Entry 7CDG (X-ray diffraction, 2.80 A resolution); this record covers chains A and C of the 3 polymer chains in the assembly.

[Chain A]
Molecule: Lysine-specific histone demethylase 1A
From: Homo sapiens
Notes: EC 1.14.99.66
Reference sequence: O60341 (KDM1A_HUMAN); residues 172-833 here = UniProt positions 172-833
Amino-acid sequence (669 residues; numbered 165 to 833; the number before each row is that of its first residue):
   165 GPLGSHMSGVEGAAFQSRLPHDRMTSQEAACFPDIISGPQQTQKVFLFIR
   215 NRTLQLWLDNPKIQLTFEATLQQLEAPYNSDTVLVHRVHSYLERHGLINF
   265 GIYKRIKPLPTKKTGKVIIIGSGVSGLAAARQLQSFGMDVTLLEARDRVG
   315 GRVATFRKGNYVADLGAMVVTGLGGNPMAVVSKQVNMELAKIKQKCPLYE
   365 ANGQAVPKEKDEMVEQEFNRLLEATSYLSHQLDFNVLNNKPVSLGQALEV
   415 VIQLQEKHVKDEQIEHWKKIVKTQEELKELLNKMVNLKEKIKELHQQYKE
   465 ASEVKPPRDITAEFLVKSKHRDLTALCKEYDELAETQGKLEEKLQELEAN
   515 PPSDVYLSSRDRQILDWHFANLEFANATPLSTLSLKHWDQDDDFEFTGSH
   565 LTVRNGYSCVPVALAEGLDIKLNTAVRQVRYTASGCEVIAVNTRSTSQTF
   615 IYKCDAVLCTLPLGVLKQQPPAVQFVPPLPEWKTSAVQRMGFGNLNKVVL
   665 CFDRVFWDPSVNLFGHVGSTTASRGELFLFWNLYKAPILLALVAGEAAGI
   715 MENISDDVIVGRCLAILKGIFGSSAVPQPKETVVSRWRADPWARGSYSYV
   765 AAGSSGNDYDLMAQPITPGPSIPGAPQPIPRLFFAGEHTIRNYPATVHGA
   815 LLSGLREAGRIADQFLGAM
Not modelled in the structure: 165-171, 833
Construct notes: expression tag (165-171)

[Chain C]
Molecule: Pro-arg-ser-phe-leu-val-arg-arg-arg
Amino-acid sequence (9 residues; row label = number of the first residue in the row):
     1 PRSFLVRRR

[Chain A / chain C interface]
Pairs across the interface (29):
  T335(A) - F4(C)
  Q358(A) - R7(C)
  Q358(A) - R8(C)
  C360(A) - R7(C)  hydrogen bond (backbone-side chain)
  L362(A) - R7(C)
  D375(A) - R7(C)  salt bridge
  E379(A) - R7(C)  salt bridge
  E379(A) - R9(C)  salt bridge
  H532(A) - R7(C)
  N535(A) - L5(C)
  N535(A) - V6(C)  hydrogen bond (side chain-backbone)
  L536(A) - L5(C)
  F538(A) - F4(C)
  F538(A) - V6(C)  hydrophobic
  A539(A) - P1(C)
  A539(A) - F4(C)
  A539(A) - L5(C)
  N540(A) - P1(C)
  W552(A) - R2(C)
  D553(A) - R2(C)  salt bridge
  D555(A) - P1(C)
  D556(A) - R2(C)  salt bridge
  E559(A) - R8(C)  salt bridge
  H564(A) - S3(C)  hydrogen bond (side chain-backbone)
  L677(A) - V6(C)  hydrophobic
  L693(A) - V6(C)  hydrophobic
  Y761(A) - F4(C)
  A809(A) - P1(C)
  A809(A) - F4(C)
Also at the interface, not in a pair above, chain A (26 interface residues in all): L386, W695, P808, T810

[In short]
Chain A and chain C form an interface of 26 and 9 residues respectively; the contacts include 3 hydrogen bonds
and 6 salt bridges. Polar contacts include D375(A)-R7(C), E379(A)-R7(C) and E379(A)-R9(C).
Here chain A is Lysine-specific histone demethylase 1A (Homo sapiens) and chain C is
Pro-arg-ser-phe-leu-val-arg-arg-arg. Entry 7CDG (Crystal structure of LSD1-CoREST in complex with PRSFLVRRR
peptide) was determined by X-ray diffraction together with 7CDC, 7CDD, 7CDE and 7CDF from the same study.
